PDB entry 7SPI | electron microscopy, 2.97 A resolution | chains A1 and A2 of the 78 polymer chains in the assembly

Chain A1 (and A2):
Name: TraV
From: Salmonella typhi
Notes: chain A2 of this document is another copy of the same molecule, construct and numbering; everything in this record applies to it too
UniProtKB: Q8KNL2 (Q8KNL2_SALTI); residues 1-204 here = UniProt positions 1-204
Sequence (204 residues; numbered 1 to 204; the number before each row is that of its first residue):
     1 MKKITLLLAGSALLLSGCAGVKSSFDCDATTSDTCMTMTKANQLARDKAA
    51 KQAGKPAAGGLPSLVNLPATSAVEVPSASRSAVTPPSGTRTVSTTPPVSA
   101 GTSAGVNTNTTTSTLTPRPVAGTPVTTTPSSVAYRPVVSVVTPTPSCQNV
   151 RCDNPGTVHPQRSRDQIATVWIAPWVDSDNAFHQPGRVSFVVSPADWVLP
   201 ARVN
Disordered / not traced: 1-149

How chain A1 and chain A2 interact:
Contacting residue pairs (18; chain A1 residue first):
  Trp171(A1) - Pro155(A2)
  Trp171(A1) - Val203(A2)  hydrophobic
  Pro174(A1) - Pro200(A2)  hydrophobic
  Val176(A1) - Trp197(A2)
  Val176(A1) - Leu199(A2)  hydrophobic
  Asn180(A1) - Trp197(A2)  hydrogen bond (backbone-side chain)
  Phe182(A1) - Val158(A2)  hydrophobic
  Phe182(A1) - Trp197(A2)  hydrophobic
  Phe182(A1) - Leu199(A2)  hydrophobic
  Phe182(A1) - Pro200(A2)
  Gln184(A1) - Thr157(A2)  hydrogen bond
  Gln184(A1) - Val158(A2)  hydrogen bond (side chain-backbone)
  Gln184(A1) - Pro160(A2)
  Pro185(A1) - Pro155(A2)
  Pro185(A1) - Gly156(A2)
  Pro185(A1) - Val158(A2)
  Pro185(A1) - Val203(A2)  hydrophobic
  Arg187(A1) - Pro155(A2)
Other interface residues (no listed pair), chain A1 (9 interface residues in all): Ala181
Other interface residues (no listed pair), chain A2 (10 interface residues in all): Asn154

In short:
Chain A1 and chain A2 form an interface of 9 and 10 residues respectively; the contacts include 3 hydrogen
bonds. Polar contacts include Asn180(A1)-Trp197(A2), Gln184(A1)-Thr157(A2) and Gln184(A1)-Val158(A2).
Both chains are TraV (Salmonella typhi). Entry 7SPI (Models for C13 reconstruction of Outer Membrane Core
Complex (OMCC) of Type IV Secretion System (T4SS) ...) was determined by electron microscopy together with
7SPB, 7SPC, 7SPJ and 7SPK from the same study.
